PDB entry 6EBL | electron microscopy, 3.00 A resolution | chains B and D of the 8 polymer chains in the assembly

Chain B (and D):
Protein: Potassium voltage-gated channel subfamily A member 2, Potassium voltage-gated channel subfamily B member 2 chimera
Source organism: Rattus norvegicus
Notes: chain D of this document is another copy of the same molecule, construct and numbering; everything in this record applies to it too
UniProtKB: chimeric construct of P63142, Q63099: residues 1-266 from P63142 (KCNA2_RAT) positions 1-266 (same numbers); residues 267-298 from Q63099 positions 278-309 (UniProt number = residue number + 11); residues 299-495 from P63142 (KCNA2_RAT) positions 303-499 (UniProt number = residue number + 4)
Sequence (513 residues; each row starts with the number of its first residue; numbers below 1 keep their minus sign (Met-17 is residue -17)):
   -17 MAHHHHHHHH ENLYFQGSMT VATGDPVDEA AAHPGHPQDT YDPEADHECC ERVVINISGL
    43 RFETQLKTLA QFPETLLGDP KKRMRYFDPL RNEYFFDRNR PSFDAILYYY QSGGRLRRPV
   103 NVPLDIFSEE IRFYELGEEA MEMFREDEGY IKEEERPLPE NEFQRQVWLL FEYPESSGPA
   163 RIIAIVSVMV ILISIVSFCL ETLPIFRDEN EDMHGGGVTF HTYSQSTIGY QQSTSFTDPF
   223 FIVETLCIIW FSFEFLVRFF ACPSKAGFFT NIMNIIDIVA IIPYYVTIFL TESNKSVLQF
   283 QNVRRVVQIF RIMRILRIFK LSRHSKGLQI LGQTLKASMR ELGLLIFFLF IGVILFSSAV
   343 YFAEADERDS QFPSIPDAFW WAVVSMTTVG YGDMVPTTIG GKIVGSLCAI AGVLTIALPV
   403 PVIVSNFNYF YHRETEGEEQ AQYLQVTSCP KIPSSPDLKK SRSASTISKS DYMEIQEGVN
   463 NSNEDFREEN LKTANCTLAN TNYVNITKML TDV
Not modelled in the structure: -17 to 30, 133-495
Differences from the reference sequence: expression tag (-17 to 0); conflict His15 (Leu in P63142), Gln207 (Asn in P63142)
Curated features (UniProtKB/Swiss-Prot):
  - glycosylation: Asn276 (N-linked (GlcNAc...) asparagine)

Chain B / chain D interface:
Residue-residue contacts (25):
  Asn38(B) - Glu45(D)  hydrogen bond
  Ser40(B) - Phe44(D)
  Ser40(B) - Glu45(D)  hydrogen bond (backbone-backbone)
  Ser40(B) - Gln93(D)  hydrogen bond
  Gly41(B) - Arg43(D)
  Gly41(B) - Glu45(D)
  Arg43(B) - Glu45(D)  salt bridge
  Asp70(B) - Arg34(D)  salt bridge
  Arg73(B) - Glu45(D)  salt bridge
  Phe77(B) - Arg34(D)
  Phe77(B) - Glu45(D)
  Asp79(B) - Thr46(D)  hydrogen bond
  Asp79(B) - Gln47(D)  hydrogen bond (side chain-backbone)
  Asp79(B) - Thr50(D)  hydrogen bond
  Asp79(B) - Gln93(D)  hydrogen bond
  Arg80(B) - Gln93(D)
  Asn81(B) - Tyr90(D)
  Arg82(B) - Arg43(D)  hydrogen bond (side chain-backbone)
  Arg82(B) - Phe44(D)
  Arg82(B) - Asp86(D)
  Pro83(B) - Asp86(D)
  Asn103(B) - Val102(D)
  Pro105(B) - Arg99(D)
  Ile108(B) - Tyr90(D)  hydrophobic
  Glu111(B) - Arg97(D)  salt bridge
Also at the interface, not in a pair above, chain B (18 interface residues in all): Glu75, Asp107
Also at the interface, not in a pair above, chain D (16 interface residues in all): Val36, Leu42, Leu89

In short:
Chain B and chain D form an interface of 18 and 16 residues respectively, with 8 hydrogen bonds and 4 salt
bridges. Among the polar pairs are Arg43(B)-Glu45(D), Asp70(B)-Arg34(D) and Arg73(B)-Glu45(D).
Chain B and chain D are both Potassium voltage-gated channel subfamily A member 2, Potassium voltage-gated
channel subfamily B member 2 chimera (Rattus norvegicus); the structure, The voltage-activated Kv1.2-2.1
paddle chimera channel in lipid nanodiscs, cytosolic domain, was determined by electron microscopy, deposited
together with 6EBK and 6EBM.
